Entry 5DLW (X-ray diffraction, 1.80 A resolution); this record covers chain A.

== Chain A ==
Name: Ectonucleotide pyrophosphatase/phosphodiesterase family member 2
From: Rattus norvegicus
Notes: EC 3.1.4.39
UniProt: Q64610 (ENPP2_RAT), isoform Q64610-2; residue numbers follow UniProt; this construct covers 36-862
Sequence (827 residues; row label = number of the first residue in the row):
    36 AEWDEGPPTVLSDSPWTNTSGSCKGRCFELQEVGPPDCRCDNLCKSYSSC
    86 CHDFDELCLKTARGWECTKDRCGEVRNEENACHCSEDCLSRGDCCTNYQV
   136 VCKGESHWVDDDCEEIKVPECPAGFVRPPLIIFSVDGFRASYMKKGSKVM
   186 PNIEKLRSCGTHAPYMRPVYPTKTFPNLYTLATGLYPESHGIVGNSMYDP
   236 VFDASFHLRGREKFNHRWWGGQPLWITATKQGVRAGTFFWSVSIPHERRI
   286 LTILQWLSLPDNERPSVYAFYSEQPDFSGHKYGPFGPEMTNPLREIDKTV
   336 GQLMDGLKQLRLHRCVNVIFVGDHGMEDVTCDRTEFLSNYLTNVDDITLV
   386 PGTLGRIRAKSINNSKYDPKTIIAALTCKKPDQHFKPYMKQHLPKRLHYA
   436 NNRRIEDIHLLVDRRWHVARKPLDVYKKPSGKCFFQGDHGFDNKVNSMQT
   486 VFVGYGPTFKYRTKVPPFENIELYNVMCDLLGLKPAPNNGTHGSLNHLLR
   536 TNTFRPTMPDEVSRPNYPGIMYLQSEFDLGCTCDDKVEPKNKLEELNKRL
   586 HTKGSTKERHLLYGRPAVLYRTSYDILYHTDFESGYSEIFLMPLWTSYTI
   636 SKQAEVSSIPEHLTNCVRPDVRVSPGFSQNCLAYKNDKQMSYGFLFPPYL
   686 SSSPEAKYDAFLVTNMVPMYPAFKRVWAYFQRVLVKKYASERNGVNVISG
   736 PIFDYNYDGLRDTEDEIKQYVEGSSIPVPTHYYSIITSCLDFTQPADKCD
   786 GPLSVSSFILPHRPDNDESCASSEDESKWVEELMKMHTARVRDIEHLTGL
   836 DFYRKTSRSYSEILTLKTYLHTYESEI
Disordered / not traced: 36-55, 397-401, 571-589, 861-862
Disulfide bonds: C58-C75, C62-C93, C73-C86, C79-C85, C102-C119, C107-C137, C117-C130, C123-C129, C148-C194, C156-C350, C366-C468, C413-C805, C566-C666, C568-C651, C774-C784
Covalent attachments: N-acetylglucosamine (NAG) linked to N524
Differences from the reference sequence: engineered mutation A410 (Asn in Q64610), A806 (Asn in Q64610); cloning artifact (591)
Metal / ion sites: Zn2+ site 1: D171, D358, H359 (together with 18:1 lpa); Zn2+ site 2: D311, H315, H474 (together with 18:1 lpa); Na+ site 1: Y669, D672, M675; Ca2+: D739, N741, D743, L745, D747; Na+ site 2: N801, S804, S807
Residues lining bound ligands:
  - 5D5 (2-{[(3alpha,5beta,7alpha,8alpha,14beta,17alpha)-3,7-dihydroxy-24-oxocholan-24-yl]amino}ethanesulfonic acid): L78, S81, Y82, F210, R246, K248, F249, N250, H251, W254, P258, W260, I261, F274, V277, Y306
  - 18:1 lpa (NKP; (2R)-2-hydroxy-3-(phosphonooxy)propyl (9E)-octadec-9-enoate): I167, S169, D171, K208, T209, F210, L213, Y214, L216, A217, N230, L243, W254, L259, W260, F273, F274, A304, Y306, D311, H315, H359, H474, M512
Curated features (UniProtKB/Swiss-Prot):
  - motif: R126 to D128 (Cell attachment site)
  - active site: T209 (Nucleophile)
  - binding site (Zn(2+)): D171, T209, D311, H315, D358, H359, H474
  - binding site (1-(9Z-octadecenoyl)-sn-glycero-3-phosphate): T209, N230, D311, H474
  - binding site (1-hexadecanoyl-sn-glycero-3-phosphate): T209, N230, D311, H474
  - binding site (1-tetradecanoyl-sn-glycerol 3-phosphate): T209, N230, D311, H474
  - glycosylation (N-linked (GlcNAc...) asparagine): N53, N398, N524
  - mutagenesis: D171 (D171N: Abolishes lysophospholipase D activity), T209 (T209A: Abolishes lysophospholipase D activity; T209S: 15% of wild-type lysophospholipase D activity), D311 (D311N: Abolishes lysophospholipase D activity), H315 (H315Q: 20% of wild-type lysophospholipase D activity), K430 (K430A: Impaired secretion. No effect on lysophospholipase activity)

== Summary ==
Chain A binds 18:1 lpa and compound 5D5. Covalently linked N-acetylglucosamine: at N524. The Zn2+ site 1 is
built by D171, D358 and H359. Curated annotation (UniProt) lists active-site residue T209, 7 Zn2+-binding
residues, 4 residues binding 1-(9Z-octadecenoyl)-sn-glycero-3-phosphate and 4 residues binding
1-hexadecanoyl-sn-glycero-3-phosphate.
Chain A is Ectonucleotide pyrophosphatase/phosphodiesterase family member 2 (Rattus norvegicus); the
structure, Crystal structure of Autotaxin (ENPP2) with tauroursodeoxycholic acid (TUDCA) and lysophosphatidic
acid (LPA), was determined by X-ray diffraction together with 5DLT and 5DLV from the same study.
